Entry 1D1V (X-ray diffraction, 1.93 A resolution); this record covers chains A and B.

[Chain A (and B)]
Molecule: Bovine endothelial nitric oxide synthase heme
From: Bos taurus
Notes: EC 1.14.13.39; chain B of this document is another copy of the same molecule, construct and numbering; everything in this record applies to it too
Reference sequence: P29473 (NOS3_BOVIN); residue numbers follow UniProt; this construct covers 39-482
Sequence (444 residues; each row starts with the number of its first residue):
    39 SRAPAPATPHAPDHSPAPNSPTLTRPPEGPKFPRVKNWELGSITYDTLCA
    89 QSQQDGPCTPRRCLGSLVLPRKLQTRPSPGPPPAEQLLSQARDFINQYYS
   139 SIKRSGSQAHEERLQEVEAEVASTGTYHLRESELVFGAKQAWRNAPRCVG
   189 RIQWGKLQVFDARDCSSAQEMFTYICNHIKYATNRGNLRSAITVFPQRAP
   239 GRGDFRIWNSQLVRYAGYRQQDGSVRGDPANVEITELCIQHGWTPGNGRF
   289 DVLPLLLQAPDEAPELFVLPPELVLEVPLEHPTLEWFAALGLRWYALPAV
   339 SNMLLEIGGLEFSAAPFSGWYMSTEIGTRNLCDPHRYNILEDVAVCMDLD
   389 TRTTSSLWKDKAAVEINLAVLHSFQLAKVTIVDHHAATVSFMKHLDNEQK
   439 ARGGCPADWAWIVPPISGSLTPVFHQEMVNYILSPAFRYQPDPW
Disordered / not traced: 39-66 (chain B: 39-68)
Sequence notes: conflict Arg100 (Cys in P29473)
Bound ions: Zn2+: Cys96, Cys101 (shared with Cys96(B), Cys101(B) of chain B); heme Fe near Cys186 (its only coordinating residue here)
Small-molecule neighbours:
  - tetrahydrobiopterin (H4B), molecule 1: Trp76, Trp447, Phe462, His463, Gln464, Glu465
  - tetrahydrobiopterin (H4B), molecule 2: Ser104, Val106, Arg367, Ala448, Trp449
  - heme (HEM): Trp180, Ala183, Arg185, Cys186, Val187, Gly188, Gln191, Leu195, Ser228, Met341, Phe355, Ser356, Gly357, Trp358, Tyr359, Met360, Glu363, Val420, Trp449, Phe475, Tyr477
  - 2-ethyl-1-phenyl-isothiourea (PTU): Gln249, Pro336, Val338, Phe355, Ser356, Gly357, Trp358, Tyr359, Met360, Glu363
Swiss-Prot annotation at these positions:
  - binding site (Zn(2+)): Cys96, Cys101
  - binding site ((6R)-L-erythro-5,6,7,8-tetrahydrobiopterin): Ser104, Ala448, Trp449, Phe462
  - binding site (heme b): Cys186, Tyr477
  - binding site (L-arginine): Gln249, Trp358, Tyr359, Glu363, Asn368
  - modified residue: Ser116 (Phosphoserine)

[Interface between chain A and chain B]
Residue-residue contacts (128; chain A residue first):
  Pro68(A) with Arg109(B)
  Phe70(A) with Arg109(B), hydrogen bond (backbone-side chain)
  Pro71(A) with Arg100(B); Leu102(B), hydrophobic
  Arg72(A) with Leu105(B); Arg109(B)
  Trp76(A) with Val106(B); Leu107(B), hydrophobic; His373(B), hydrogen bond (backbone-side chain)
  Glu77(A) with Pro372(B); His373(B)
  Cys87(A) with Arg99(B)
  Ser90(A) with Arg99(B)
  Asp93(A) with Pro98(B)
  Gly94(A) with Pro98(B), hydrogen bond (backbone-backbone)
  Cys96(A) with Cys96(B), hydrophobic; Thr97(B); Pro98(B); Cys101(B), hydrophobic
  Thr97(A) with Cys96(B)
  Pro98(A) with Asp93(B); Gly94(B), hydrogen bond (backbone-backbone); Cys96(B)
  Arg99(A) with Cys87(B), hydrogen bond (side chain-backbone); Ala88(B), hydrogen bond (side chain-backbone); Ser90(B), hydrogen bond (side chain-backbone); Gln91(B); Tyr469(B)
  Arg100(A) with Asn468(B); Tyr469(B)
  Cys101(A) with Cys96(B), hydrophobic; Cys101(B), hydrophobic; Val467(B); Asn468(B), hydrogen bond (backbone-backbone)
  Leu102(A) with Pro71(B), hydrophobic; Val467(B), hydrophobic
  Ser104(A) with Trp447(B); Glu465(B); Met466(B), hydrogen bond (side chain-backbone)
  Leu105(A) with Arg72(B); Glu465(B); Met466(B)
  Val106(A) with Trp76(B); Glu465(B), hydrogen bond (backbone-side chain)
  Leu107(A) with Trp76(B), hydrophobic
  Thr366(A) with Ser457(B)
  Arg367(A) with Ser457(B); Phe462(B); His463(B)
  Asp371(A) with His463(B), salt bridge
  Pro372(A) with Glu77(B); His463(B)
  His373(A) with Trp76(B); Glu77(B); His463(B)
  Thr392(A) with Asp421(B), hydrogen bond; His423(B); Ala424(B)
  Ser393(A) with Leu406(B); Leu409(B); Gln413(B); Asp421(B), hydrogen bond (backbone-side chain)
  Ser394(A) with Leu406(B)
  Leu395(A) with Val402(B); Asn405(B); Leu406(B); Leu409(B), hydrophobic; His422(B)
  Lys397(A) with Leu458(B)
  Asp398(A) with His422(B), salt bridge; His423(B), salt bridge; Ser455(B), hydrogen bond; Leu458(B)
  Lys399(A) with Val402(B); Leu406(B)
  Ala401(A) with Leu458(B), hydrophobic
  Val402(A) with Leu395(B); Lys399(B)
  Glu403(A) with Lys399(B)
  Asn405(A) with Leu395(B)
  Leu406(A) with Ser393(B); Ser394(B); Leu395(B); Lys399(B)
  Leu409(A) with Ser393(B); Leu395(B), hydrophobic
  Gln413(A) with Ser393(B)
  Asp421(A) with Thr392(B), hydrogen bond; Ser393(B), hydrogen bond (side chain-backbone)
  His422(A) with Leu395(B); Asp398(B), salt bridge
  His423(A) with Thr392(B); Asp398(B), salt bridge
  Ala424(A) with Thr392(B)
  Trp447(A) with Ser104(B); Ala448(B), hydrophobic
  Ala448(A) with Trp447(B), hydrophobic
  Pro453(A) with Ser455(B); Gly456(B), hydrogen bond (backbone-backbone); Ser457(B), hydrogen bond (backbone-backbone)
  Ile454(A) with Ser455(B)
  Ser455(A) with Asp398(B), hydrogen bond; Pro453(B); Ile454(B); Ser455(B)
  Gly456(A) with Pro453(B), hydrogen bond (backbone-backbone)
  Ser457(A) with Thr366(B); Arg367(B); Pro453(B), hydrogen bond (backbone-backbone)
  Leu458(A) with Leu378(B), hydrophobic; Lys397(B); Asp398(B); Ala401(B), hydrophobic
  Phe462(A) with Arg367(B)
  His463(A) with Asp371(B); His373(B)
  Glu465(A) with Ser104(B); Leu105(B); Val106(B), hydrogen bond (side chain-backbone)
  Met466(A) with Ser104(B), hydrogen bond (backbone-side chain); Leu105(B)
  Val467(A) with Arg100(B); Cys101(B); Leu102(B), hydrophobic
  Asn468(A) with Arg100(B); Cys101(B), hydrogen bond (backbone-backbone)
  Tyr469(A) with Arg99(B); Arg100(B)
Also at the interface, not in a pair above, chain A (66 interface residues in all): Gly67, Tyr83, Ala88, Gln92, Gly103, Cys370, Leu378
Also at the interface, not in a pair above, chain B (65 interface residues in all): Gln89, Gln92, Gly103, Cys370, Glu403

[Summary]
Chain A and chain B form an interface of 66 and 65 residues respectively; the contacts include 23 hydrogen
bonds and 5 salt bridges. Among the polar pairs are Asp371(A)-His463(B), Asp398(A)-His422(B) and
Asp398(A)-His423(B). Chain A binds heme, tetrahydrobiopterin and 2-ethyl-1-phenyl-isothiourea.
Chain A and chain B are both Bovine endothelial nitric oxide synthase heme (Bos taurus); the structure, Bovine
endothelial nitric oxide synthase heme domain complexed with S-ethyl-N-phenyl-isothiourea (H4B bound), was
determined by X-ray diffraction together with 1I83, 1D1X and 1D1Y from the same study.
